Entry 6NAO (X-ray diffraction, 3.23 A resolution); this record covers chain A.

Chain A:
Protein: Cyclic gmp-amp synthase
Organism: Homo sapiens
Notes: EC 2.7.7.86
UniProtKB: Q8N884 (CGAS_HUMAN); residues 161-522 here = UniProt positions 161-522
Amino-acid sequence (362 residues; numbered 161 to 522; the number before each row is that of its first residue):
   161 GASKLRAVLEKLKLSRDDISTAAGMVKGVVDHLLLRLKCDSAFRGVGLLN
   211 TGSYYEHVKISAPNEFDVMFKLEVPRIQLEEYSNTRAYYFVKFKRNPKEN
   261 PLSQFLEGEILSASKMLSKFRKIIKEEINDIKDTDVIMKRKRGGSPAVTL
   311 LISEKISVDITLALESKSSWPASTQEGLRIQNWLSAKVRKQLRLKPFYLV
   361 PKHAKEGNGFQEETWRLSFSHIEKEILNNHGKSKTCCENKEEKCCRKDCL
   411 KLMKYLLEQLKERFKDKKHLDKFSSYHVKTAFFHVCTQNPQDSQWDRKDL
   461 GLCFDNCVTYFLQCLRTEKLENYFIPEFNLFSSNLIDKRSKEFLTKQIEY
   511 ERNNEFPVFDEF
Not modelled in the structure: 303-306
Bound ions: Zn2+: H390, C396, C397, C404
Small-molecule neighbours: KHM ((1R,2S)-2-[(7-hydroxy-5-phenylpyrazolo[1,5-a]pyrimidine-3-carbonyl)amino]cyclohexane-1-carboxylic acid): A247, K362, R376, L377, S378, F379, S380, E383, S434, Y436, H437, N482, I485, F488, L490
UniProt features mapped onto this chain:
  - region: K384 to K407 (DNA-binding)
  - motif: L169 to L174 (Nuclear export signal), D295 to S305 (Nuclear localization signal), K299 to R302 (KRKR-loop), K427 to H429 (KKH-loop)
  - binding site (GTP): T211, D319, R376 to E383
  - binding site (ATP): S213, E225 to D227, S380 to E383, K414, S435 to K439
  - binding site (Mg(2+)): E225, D227, D319
  - binding site (2',3'-cGAMP): D227, D319, K362, R376
  - binding site (Zn(2+)): H390, C396, C397, C404
  - site: K187 (Important for preferential detection of curved long DNA), L195 (Important for preferential detection of curved long DNA), R255 (Arginine-anchor), D319, I320 (Cleavage)
  - modified residue: D191 (PolyADP-ribosyl aspartic acid), N210 (Microbial infection: Deamidated asparagine), S213 (Phosphoserine), Y215 (Phosphotyrosine), E286 (5-glutamyl polyglutamate), S305 (Phosphoserine), E314 (5-glutamyl glutamate), K384 (N6-acetyllysine), N389 (Microbial infection: Deamidated asparagine), K392 (N6-acetyllysine), K394 (N6-acetyllysine), K414 (N6-acetyllysine), S434 (Phosphoserine), S435 (Phosphoserine), Q451 (Microbial infection: Deamidated glutamine), Q454 (Microbial infection: Deamidated glutamine), K506 (N6-methyllysine)
  - lipidation (S-palmitoyl cysteine): C404, C405, C474
  - cross-link (Glycyl lysine isopeptide (Lys-Gly)): K173 (interchain with G-Cter in ubiquitin), K231 (interchain with G-Cter in SUMO), K285 (interchain with G-Cter in ubiquitin), K347 (interchain with G-Cter in SUMO), K384 (interchain with G-Cter in SUMO), K394 (interchain with G-Cter in SUMO), K411 (interchain with G-Cter in ubiquitin), K414 (interchain with G-Cter in ubiquitin), K427 (interchain with G-Cter in ubiquitin), K428 (interchain with G-Cter in ubiquitin), K479 (interchain with G-Cter in SUMO)

In short:
Chain A binds compound KHM. The Zn2+ site is built by H390, C396, C397 and C404. From UniProt: 10 GTP-binding
residues, 14 ATP-binding residues, 3 Mg2+-binding residues and 4 residues binding 2',3'-cGAMP.
Chain A is Cyclic gmp-amp synthase (Homo sapiens); the structure, Discovery of a high affinity inhibitor of
cGAS, was determined by X-ray diffraction, deposited together with 5V8O.
